Entry 1I70 (X-ray diffraction, 1.70 A resolution); this record covers chain A.

== Chain A ==
Molecule: Guanyl-specific ribonuclease sa
Organism: Streptomyces aureofaciens
Notes: EC 3.1.27.3
UniProtKB: P05798 (RNSA_STRAU); numbering as in UniProt (aligned over 1-96)
Sequence (96 residues; row label = number of the first residue in the row):
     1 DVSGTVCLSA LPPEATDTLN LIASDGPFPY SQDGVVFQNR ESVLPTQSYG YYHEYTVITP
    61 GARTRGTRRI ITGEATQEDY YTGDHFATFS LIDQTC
Disulfides: Cys7-Cys96
Differences from the reference sequence: engineered mutation Phe86 (Tyr in P05798)
UniProt features mapped onto this chain:
  - active site: Glu54 (Proton acceptor), His85 (Proton donor)
  - mutagenesis: Asn39 (N39A/D/S: Decreases protein stability)

== Overview ==
Curated annotation (UniProt) lists active-site residues Glu54 and His85 and one mutagenesis site.
Chain A is Guanyl-specific ribonuclease sa (Streptomyces aureofaciens); the structure, Crystal structure of
rnase sa Y86F mutant, was determined by X-ray diffraction (same publication as 1I8V).
